3CC5 - chains A and B of the 3 polymer chains in the assembly; structure by X-ray diffraction, 1.91 A resolution.

Chain A:
Protein: H-2 class I histocompatibility antigen, D-B alpha chain
Organism: Mus musculus
Notes: fragment: Extracellular part
Reference sequence: P01899 (HA11_MOUSE); residues 1-276 here correspond to UniProt positions 25-300 (UniProt number = residue number + 24)
Amino-acid sequence (276 residues; each row starts with the number of its first residue):
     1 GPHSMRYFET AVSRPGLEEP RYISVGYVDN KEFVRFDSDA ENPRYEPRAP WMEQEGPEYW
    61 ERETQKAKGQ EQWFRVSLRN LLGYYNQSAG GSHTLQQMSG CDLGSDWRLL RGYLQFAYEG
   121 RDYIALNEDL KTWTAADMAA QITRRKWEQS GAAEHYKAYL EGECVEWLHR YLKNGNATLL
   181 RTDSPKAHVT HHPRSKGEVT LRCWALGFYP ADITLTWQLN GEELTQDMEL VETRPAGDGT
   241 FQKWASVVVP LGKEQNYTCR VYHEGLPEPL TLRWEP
Disulfides: Cys101-Cys164, Cys203-Cys259

Chain B:
Protein: Beta-2-microglobulin
Organism: Mus musculus
Reference sequence: P01887 (B2MG_MOUSE); residues 1-99 here correspond to UniProt positions 21-119 (UniProt number = residue number + 20)
Amino-acid sequence (99 residues; row label = number of the first residue in the row):
     1 IQKTPQIQVY SRHPPENGKP NILNCYVTQF HPPHIEIQML KNGKKIPKVE MSDMSFSKDW
    61 SFYILAHTEF TPTETDTYAC RVKHDSMAEP KTVYWDRDM
Disulfides: Cys25-Cys80

Interface between chain A and chain B:
Residue-residue contacts (56):
  Phe8(A) with Phe56(B), hydrophobic
  Glu9(A) with Phe56(B)
  Thr10(A) with Phe56(B)
  Arg21(A) with Met54(B)
  Ile23(A) with Met54(B), hydrophobic
  Tyr27(A) with Ser55(B)
  Arg35(A) with Asp53(B); Met54(B), hydrogen bond (side chain-backbone); Ser55(B)
  Arg48(A) with Asp53(B), salt bridge
  Thr94(A) with His31(B); Pro33(B)
  Gln96(A) with His31(B), hydrogen bond; Phe56(B); Trp60(B), hydrogen bond (side chain-backbone); Phe62(B)
  Gln97(A) with Phe56(B); Trp60(B)
  Met98(A) with Phe56(B), hydrophobic; Lys58(B); Trp60(B), hydrophobic
  Gln115(A) with Trp60(B)
  Phe116(A) with Trp60(B)
  Ala117(A) with Trp60(B), hydrophobic
  Glu119(A) with Gln2(B), hydrogen bond (backbone-side chain); His31(B)
  Gly120(A) with Gln2(B); Lys3(B), hydrogen bond (backbone-side chain); His31(B), hydrogen bond (backbone-side chain); Trp60(B)
  Arg121(A) with Gln2(B)
  Asp122(A) with Trp60(B), hydrogen bond
  His192(A) with Asp98(B), salt bridge
  Arg202(A) with Asp98(B), hydrogen bond (side chain-backbone); Met99(B)
  Trp204(A) with Asp98(B); Met99(B)
  Leu206(A) with Pro14(B), hydrophobic
  Glu229(A) with Met99(B)
  Val231(A) with Gln8(B)
  Glu232(A) with Gln8(B), hydrogen bond (backbone-side chain)
  Arg234(A) with Gln8(B), hydrogen bond; Tyr10(B); Tyr26(B); Met99(B), hydrogen bond (side chain-backbone)
  Pro235(A) with Tyr10(B), hydrogen bond (backbone-side chain); Asn24(B); Tyr26(B)
  Ala236(A) with Arg12(B), hydrogen bond (backbone-side chain); Asn24(B), hydrogen bond (backbone-side chain)
  Gly237(A) with Arg12(B); Leu65(B)
  Gln242(A) with Tyr10(B); Ser11(B), hydrogen bond (side chain-backbone); Arg12(B), hydrogen bond (side chain-backbone)
  Trp244(A) with Met99(B), hydrogen bond (side chain-backbone)
Interface residues without a listed pair, chain A (37 interface residues in all): Val12, Val25, His188, Thr233, Asp238
Interface residues without a listed pair, chain B (24 interface residues in all): Ser57, Asp59, Tyr63

In short:
The interface between chain A and chain B involves 37 residues on one side and 24 on the other; the contacts
include 17 hydrogen bonds and 2 salt bridges. Polar contacts include Arg48(A)-Asp53(B), His192(A)-Asp98(B) and
Arg35(A)-Met54(B).
Chain A is H-2 class I histocompatibility antigen, D-B alpha chain and chain B is Beta-2-microglobulin, both
from Mus musculus; the structure, H-2Db complex with human gp100, was determined by X-ray diffraction together
with 3CH1 and 3CCH from the same study.
